Entry 9BYR (electron microscopy, 7.75 A resolution (low resolution: residue-level contacts below are approximate; hydrogen-bond / salt-bridge calls are withheld)); this record covers chains N and n of the 46 polymer chains in the assembly.

[Chain N]
Protein: Major DNA-binding protein
Organism: human gammaherpesvirus 4
Reference sequence: P03227 (DNBI_EBVB9); residues 1-1128 here = UniProt positions 1-1128
Chain sequence (1128 residues; each row starts with the number of its first residue):
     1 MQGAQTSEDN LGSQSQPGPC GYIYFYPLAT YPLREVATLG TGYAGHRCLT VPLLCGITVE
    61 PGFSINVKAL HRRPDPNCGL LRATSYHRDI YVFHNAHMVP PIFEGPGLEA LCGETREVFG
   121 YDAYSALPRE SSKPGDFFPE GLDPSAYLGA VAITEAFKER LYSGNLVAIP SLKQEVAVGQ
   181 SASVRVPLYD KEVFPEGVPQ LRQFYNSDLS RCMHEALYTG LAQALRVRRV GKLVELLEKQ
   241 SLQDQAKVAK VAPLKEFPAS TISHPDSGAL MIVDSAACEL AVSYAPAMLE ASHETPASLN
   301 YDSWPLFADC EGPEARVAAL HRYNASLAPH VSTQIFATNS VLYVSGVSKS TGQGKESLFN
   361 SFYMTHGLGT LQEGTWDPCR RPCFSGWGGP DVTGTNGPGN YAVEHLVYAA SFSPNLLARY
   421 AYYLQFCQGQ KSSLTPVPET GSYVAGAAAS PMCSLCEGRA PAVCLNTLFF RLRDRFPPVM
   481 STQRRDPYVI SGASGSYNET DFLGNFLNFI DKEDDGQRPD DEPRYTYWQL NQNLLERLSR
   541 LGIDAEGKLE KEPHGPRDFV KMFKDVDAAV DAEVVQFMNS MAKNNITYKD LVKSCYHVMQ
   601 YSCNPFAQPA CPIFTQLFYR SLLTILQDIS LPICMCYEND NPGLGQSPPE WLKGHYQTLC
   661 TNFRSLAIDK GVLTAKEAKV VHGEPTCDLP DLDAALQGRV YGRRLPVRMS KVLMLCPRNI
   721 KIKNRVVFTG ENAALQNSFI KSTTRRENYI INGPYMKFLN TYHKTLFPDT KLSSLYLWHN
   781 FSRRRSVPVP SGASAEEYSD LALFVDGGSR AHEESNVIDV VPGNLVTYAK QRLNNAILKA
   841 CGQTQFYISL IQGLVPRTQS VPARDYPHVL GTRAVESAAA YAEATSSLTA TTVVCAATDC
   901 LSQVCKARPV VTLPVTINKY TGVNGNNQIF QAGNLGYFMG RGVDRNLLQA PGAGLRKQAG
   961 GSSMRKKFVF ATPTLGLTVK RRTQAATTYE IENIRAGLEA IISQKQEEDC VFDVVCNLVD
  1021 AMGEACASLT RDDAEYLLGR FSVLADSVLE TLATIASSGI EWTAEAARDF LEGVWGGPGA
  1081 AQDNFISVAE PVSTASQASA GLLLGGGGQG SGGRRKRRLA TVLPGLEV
Unresolved in the structure: 1-8, 351-355, 391-393, 433-436, 511-524, 950-962, 982-987, 1075-1082, 1090-1128
Metal / ion sites: Zn2+: Cys453, Cys456, Cys464
Swiss-Prot annotation at these positions:
  - region: Leu1104 to Val1128 (Required for nuclear localization)

[Chain n]
Molecule: 12-nt DNA strand
Sequence (12 nucleotides; numbered 1 to 12; the number before each row is that of its first residue):
     1 GCAGAATCGC CC

[How chain N and chain n interact]
Residue-residue contacts (41; chain N residue first):
  Tyr497(N) - DC11(n)
  Asn508(N) - DC12(n)
  Phe509(N) - DC10(n)
  Phe509(N) - DC11(n)
  Thr526(N) - DC12(n)
  Trp528(N) - DC12(n)
  Tyr596(N) - DA5(n)
  Asp669(N) - DC8(n)
  Lys670(N) - DT7(n)
  Gly671(N) - DT7(n)
  Thr674(N) - DC8(n)
  Thr674(N) - DG9(n)
  Arg718(N) - DG9(n)
  Lys721(N) - DT7(n)
  Lys721(N) - DC8(n)
  Lys723(N) - DT7(n)
  Arg725(N) - DA3(n)
  Arg725(N) - DG4(n)
  Val727(N) - DA3(n)
  Phe728(N) - DA3(n)
  Asn732(N) - DA3(n)
  Asn732(N) - DG4(n)
  Leu735(N) - DA3(n)
  Phe739(N) - DA3(n)
  Ser849(N) - DA3(n)
  Asn918(N) - DG4(n)
  Asn918(N) - DA5(n)
  Tyr920(N) - DA5(n)
  Tyr920(N) - DA6(n)
  Tyr920(N) - DT7(n)
  Gly922(N) - DA6(n)
  Val923(N) - DA6(n)
  Asn924(N) - DA6(n)
  Asn926(N) - DA6(n)
  Phe930(N) - DA6(n)
  Phe930(N) - DT7(n)
  Asn934(N) - DG4(n)
  Asn934(N) - DA5(n)
  Tyr937(N) - DC2(n)
  Met964(N) - DC2(n)
  Met964(N) - DA3(n)
Interface residues without a listed pair, chain N (35 interface residues in all): Val726, Thr921, Gln931, Ala932, Ser963

[Summary]
35 residues of chain N face 11 of chain n across their interface. The Zn2+ site is built by Cys453(N),
Cys456(N) and Cys464(N).
Here chain N is Major DNA-binding protein (human gammaherpesvirus 4) and chain n is a 12-nt DNA strand. Entry
9BYR (Filamentous Epstein-Barr virus annealase BALF2 ssDNA-annealing complex) was determined by electron
microscopy.
